1R4Q - chains A and C of the 6 polymer chains in the assembly; structure by X-ray diffraction, 2.50 A resolution.

Chain A:
Molecule: SHT cytotoxin A subunit
From: Shigella dysenteriae
Notes: EC 3.2.2.22
UniProtKB: Q7BQ99 (Q7BQ99_SHIDY); residues 1-293 here correspond to UniProt positions 23-315 (UniProt number = residue number + 22)
Sequence (293 residues; numbered 1 to 293; the number before each row is that of its first residue):
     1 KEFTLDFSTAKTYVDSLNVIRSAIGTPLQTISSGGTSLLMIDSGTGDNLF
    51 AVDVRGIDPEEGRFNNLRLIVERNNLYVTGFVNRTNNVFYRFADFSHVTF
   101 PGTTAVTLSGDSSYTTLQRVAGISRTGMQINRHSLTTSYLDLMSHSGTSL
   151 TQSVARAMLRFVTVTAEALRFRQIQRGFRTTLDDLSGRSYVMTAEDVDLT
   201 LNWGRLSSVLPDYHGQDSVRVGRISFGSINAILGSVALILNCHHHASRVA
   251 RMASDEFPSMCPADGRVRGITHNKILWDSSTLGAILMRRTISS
Disordered / not traced: 244-256, 290-293
Cystine bridges: Cys-242/Cys-261

Chain C:
Molecule: Shigella toxin chain B
From: Shigella dysenteriae
UniProtKB: Q7BQ98 (Q7BQ98_SHIDY); residues 1-69 here correspond to UniProt positions 21-89 (UniProt number = residue number + 20)
Sequence (69 residues; each row starts with the number of its first residue):
     1 TPDCVTGKVEYTKYNDDDTFTVKVGDKELFTNRWNLQSLLLSAQITGMTV
    51 TIKTNACHNGGGFSEVIFR
Cystine bridges: Cys-4/Cys-57

Interface between chain A and chain C:
Residue-residue contacts - 10 pairs, chain A then chain C:
  Arg-266(A) / Thr-46(C)
  Arg-266(A) / Met-48(C)
  Arg-266(A) / Arg-69(C)  hydrogen bond (side chain-backbone)
  Arg-268(A) / Ile-45(C)  hydrogen bond (side chain-backbone)
  Ser-279(A) / Thr-46(C)
  Gly-283(A) / Ser-42(C)  hydrogen bond (backbone-side chain)
  Gly-283(A) / Thr-46(C)
  Met-287(A) / Leu-39(C)  hydrophobic
  Met-287(A) / Ser-42(C)
  Arg-288(A) / Ser-38(C)  hydrogen bond (backbone-side chain)
Other interface residues (no listed pair), chain A (7 interface residues in all): Ser-280
Other interface residues (no listed pair), chain C (9 interface residues in all): Gly-47, Thr-49

Summary:
7 residues of chain A face 9 of chain C across their interface, with 4 hydrogen bonds. Polar pairs include
Arg-266(A)/Arg-69(C), Arg-268(A)/Ile-45(C) and Gly-283(A)/Ser-42(C).
Chain A is SHT cytotoxin A subunit and chain C is Shigella toxin chain B, both from Shigella dysenteriae; the
structure, Shiga toxin, was determined by X-ray diffraction, deposited together with 1R4P.
